7OZV - chains B and C of the 5 polymer chains in the assembly; structure by electron microscopy, 3.20 A resolution.

Chain B:
Protein: Non-structural protein 8
From: Severe acute respiratory syndrome coronavirus 2
Reference sequence: P0DTD1 (R1AB_SARS2); residues 1-198 here correspond to UniProt positions 3943-4140 (UniProt number = residue number + 3942)
Sequence (217 residues; each row starts with the number of its first residue; numbers below 1 keep their minus sign (Met-18 is residue -18)):
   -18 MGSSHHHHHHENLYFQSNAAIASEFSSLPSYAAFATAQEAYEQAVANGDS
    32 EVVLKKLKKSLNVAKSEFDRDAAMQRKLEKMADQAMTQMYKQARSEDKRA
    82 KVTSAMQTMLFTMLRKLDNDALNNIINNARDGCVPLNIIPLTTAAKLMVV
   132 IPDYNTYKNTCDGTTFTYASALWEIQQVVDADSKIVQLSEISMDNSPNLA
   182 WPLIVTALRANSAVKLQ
Not modelled in the structure: -18 to 76, 192-198
Sequence notes: initiating methionine (-18); expression tag (-17 to 0)
Swiss-Prot annotation at these positions:
  - site: Gln198 (Cleavage)

Chain C:
Protein: Non-structural protein 7
From: Severe acute respiratory syndrome coronavirus 2
Reference sequence: P0DTD1 (R1AB_SARS2); residues 1-81 here correspond to UniProt positions 3860-3940 (UniProt number = residue number + 3859)
Sequence (84 residues; numbered -2 to 81; the number before each row is that of its first residue; numbers below 1 keep their minus sign (Ser-2 is residue -2)):
    -2 SNASKMSDVKCTSVVLLSVLQQLRVESSSKLWAQCVQLHNDILLAKDTTE
    48 AFEKMVSLLSVLLSMQGAVDINKLCEEMLDNRAT
Not modelled in the structure: -2 to 0, 63-81
Sequence notes: expression tag (-2 to 0)

Interface between chain B and chain C:
Pairs across the interface (7; chain B residue first):
  Ala162(B) - Ser26(C)
  Asp163(B) - Ser24(C)
  Asp163(B) - Ser25(C)
  Asp163(B) - Ser26(C)  hydrogen bond (side chain-backbone)
  Pro178(B) - Lys27(C)
  Leu180(B) - Lys27(C)  hydrogen bond (backbone-side chain)
  Trp182(B) - Ser26(C)
Interface residues without a listed pair, chain B (6 interface residues in all): Ala181

Summary:
Chain B and chain C form an interface of 6 and 4 residues respectively; the contacts include 2 hydrogen bonds.
Polar contacts include Asp163(B)-Ser26(C) and Leu180(B)-Lys27(C).
Here chain B is Non-structural protein 8 and chain C is Non-structural protein 7, both from Severe acute
respiratory syndrome coronavirus 2. Entry 7OZV (SARS-CoV-2 RdRp with Molnupiravir/ NHC in the template strand
base-paired with G) was determined by electron microscopy together with 7OZU from the same study.
